Entry 6CAS (X-ray diffraction, 3.50 A resolution); this record covers chains A and O of the 23 polymer chains in the assembly.

== Chain A ==
Molecule: 16S Ribosomal RNA rRNA
From: Thermus thermophilus HB8
Sequence (1517 nucleotides; each row starts with the number of its first residue; note: 42 numbers in that range are skipped by the numbering (no residue carries them; nothing is unmodelled there); a row labelled like 190A-190L holds insertion residues (190A, then the next letters in order)):
     5 UGGAGAGUCU GAUCCUGGCU CAGGGUGAAC GCUGGCGGCG UGCCUAAGAC AUGCAAGUCG
    65 UGCGGG
    73 CCGCGGGGUU UU
    88 ACUCCG
    95 UGGUC
   101 AGCGGCGGAC GGGUGAGUAA CGCGUGGGU
  129A G
   130 ACCUACCCGG AAGAGGGGGA CAACCCGGGG AAACUCGGGC UAAUCCCCCA UGUGGACCCG
   190 C
190A-190L CCCUUGGGGUGU
   191 GUCCAAAGGG CUUU
   216 GCCCGCUUCC GGAUGGGCCC GCGUCCCAUC AGCUAGUUGG UGGGGUAAUG GCCCACCAAG
   276 GCGACGACGG GUAGCCGGUC UGAGAGGAUG GCCGGCCACA GGGGCACUGA GACACGGGCC
   336 CCACUCCUAC GGGAGGCAGC AGUUAGGAAU CUUCCGCAAU GGGCGCAAGC CUGACGGAGC
   396 GACGCCGCUU GGAGGAAGAA GCCCUUCGGG GUGUAAACUC CUGAA
   442 CCCGGGACGA AACCCCCGAC GA
   474 GGGGACUGAC GGUACCGGG
   494 GUAAUAGCGC CGGCCAACUC CGUGCCAGCA GCCXCGGUAA UACGGAGGGC GCGAGCGUUA
   554 CCCGGAUUCA CUGGGCGUAA AGGGCGUGUA GGCGGCCUGG GGCGUCCCAU GUGAAAGACC
   614 ACGGCUCAAC CGUGGGGGAG CGUGGGAUAC GCUCAGGCUA GACGGUGGGA GAGGGUGGUG
   674 GAAUUCCCGG AGUAGCGGUG AAAUGCGCAG AUACCGGGAG GAACGCCGAU GGCGAAGGCA
   734 GCCACCUGGU CCACCCGUGA CGCUGAGGCG CGAAAGCGUG GGGAGCAAAC CGGAUUAGAU
   794 ACCCGGGUAG UCCACGCCCU AAACGAUGCG CGCUAGGUCU CUGGGUCU
   848 CCUGGGGGCC GAAGCUAACG CGUUAAGCGC GCCGCCUGGG GAGUACGGCC GCAAGGCUGA
   908 AACUCAAAGG AAUUGACGGG GGCCCGCACA AGCGGUGGAG CAUGUGGUUU AAUUCGAAGX
   968 AACGCGAAGA ACCUUACCAG GCCUUGACAU GCUAGG
 1003A G
  1004 AACCCGGGUG AAAGCCUGGG GUGCCCC
1030A-1030D GCGA
  1031 GGGGAGCCCU AGCACAGGUG CUGCAUGGCC GUCGUCAGCU CGUGCCGUGA GGUGUUGGGU
  1091 UAAGUCCCGC AACGAGCGCA ACCCCCGCCG UUAGUUGCCA GCGGUUCGGC CGGGCACUCU
  1151 AACGGGACUG CCCGCGAAA
  1171 GCGGGAGGAA GGAGGGGACG ACGUCUGGUC AGCAUGGCCC UUACGGCCUG GGCGACACAC
  1231 GUGCUACAAU GCCCACUACA AAGCGAUGCC ACCCGGCAAC GGGGAGCUAA UCGCAAAAAG
  1291 GUGGGCCCAG UUCGGAUUGG GGUCUGCAAC CCGACCCCAU GAAGCCGGAA UCGCUAGUAA
  1351 UCGCGGAUCA G
 1361A C
  1362 CAUGCCGCGG UGAAUACGUU CCCGGGCCUU GUACACACXG CCXGUXACGC CAUGGGAGCG
  1422 GGCUCUACCC GAAGUCGCCG GG
  1446 AGCCUACGGG
  1459 CAGGCGCCGA GGGUAGGGCC CGUGACUGGG GCGAAGUCGU AACAAGGUAG CUGUACCGGA
  1519 AGGUGCGGCU GGAUCACCUC CUUUCU
Disordered / not traced: 1534-1538
Modified residues: PSU (pseudouridine-5'-monophosphate) at position 516, G7M (N7-methyl-guanosine-5'-monophosphate) at position 527, M2G (N2-dimethylguanosine-5'-monophosphate) at position 966, 5MC (5-methylcytidine-5'-monophosphate) at position 967, 2MG (2N-methylguanosine-5'-monophosphate) at position 1207, 5MC (5-methylcytidine-5'-monophosphate) at position 1400, 4OC (4n,o2'-methylcytidine-5'-monophosphate) at position 1402, 5MC (5-methylcytidine-5'-monophosphate) at position 1404, 5MC (5-methylcytidine-5'-monophosphate) at position 1407, UR3 (3-methyluridine-5'-monophoshate) at position 1498, MA6 (6N-dimethyladenosine-5'-monophoshate) at position 1518, MA6 (6N-dimethyladenosine-5'-monophoshate) at position 1519, PSU (pseudouridine-5'-monophosphate) at position 1540, PSU (pseudouridine-5'-monophosphate) at position 1541
Sequence notes: conflict C13 (U131313 in 55771382)
Metal / ion sites: Mg2+ site 1 near U5 (its only coordinating residue here); Mg2+ site 2 near G21 (its only coordinating residue here); Mg2+ site 3: G46, G394; Mg2+ site 4: C48, G115; Mg2+ site 5 near A53 (its only coordinating residue here); Mg2+ site 6: A59, U387; Mg2+ site 7 near G61 (its only coordinating residue here); Mg2+ site 8 near A88 (its only coordinating residue here); Mg2+ site 9 near U98 (its only coordinating residue here); Mg2+ site 10: A109, G331; Mg2+ site 11 near G111 (its only coordinating residue here); Mg2+ site 12 near G117 (its only coordinating residue here); 104 more Mg2+ sites not listed
Ligand contacts: EUS (N-[(1R,2S,3S,4R,5S)-5-amino-4-{[(2S,3R)-3-amino-6-(aminomethyl)-3,4-dihydro-2H-pyran-2-yl]oxy}-2-{[3-deoxy-4-C-methyl-3-(methylamino)-beta-L-arabinopyranosyl]oxy}-3-hydroxycyclohexyl]methanesulfonamide): 5MC_1404, G1405, U1406, 5MC_1407, A1408, C1409, G1491, A1492, A1493, G1494, U1495, C1496, G1497
Reported in the primary citation:
  - binding site for EUS: C1496 (proposed by the authors, not directly observed)
  - conformationally variable residues (side-chain flip): A1492, A1493

== Chain O ==
Protein: 30S ribosomal protein S15
From: Thermus thermophilus (strain HB8 / ATCC 27634 / DSM 579)
Reference sequence: Q5SJ76 (RS15_THET8); residue numbers follow UniProt; this construct covers 2-89
Amino-acid sequence (88 residues; each row starts with the number of its first residue):
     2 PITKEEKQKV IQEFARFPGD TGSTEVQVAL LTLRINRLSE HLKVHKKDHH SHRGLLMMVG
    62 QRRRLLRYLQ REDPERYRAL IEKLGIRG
Disordered / not traced: 89

== Chain A / chain O interface ==
Contacting residue pairs - 71 pairs, chain A then chain O:
  G579(A) - Arg54(O)  hydrogen bond to the phosphate
  U580(A) - Arg54(O)  salt bridge to the phosphate
  U580(A) - Leu57(O)  sugar contact
  U580(A) - Met58(O)  sugar contact
  G581(A) - Leu57(O)  phosphate contact
  G581(A) - Met58(O)  phosphate contact
  G581(A) - Gly61(O)  phosphate contact
  G581(A) - Arg64(O)  hydrogen bond to the phosphate
  U582(A) - Arg64(O)  salt bridge to the phosphate
  U582(A) - Arg68(O)  salt bridge to the phosphate
  A583(A) - Arg68(O)  salt bridge to the phosphate
  C656(A) - Gln28(O)  hydrogen bond to the sugar
  C656(A) - Gln62(O)  sugar contact
  G657(A) - Thr22(O)  hydrogen bond to the sugar
  G657(A) - Gln28(O)  sugar contact
  G657(A) - Leu31(O)  phosphate contact
  G658(A) - Lys8(O)  salt bridge to the phosphate
  G658(A) - Gln9(O)  phosphate contact
  G658(A) - Ile12(O)  phosphate contact
  G658(A) - Thr22(O)  sugar contact
  G658(A) - Leu31(O)  phosphate contact
  U659(A) - Lys8(O)  salt bridge to the phosphate
  U659(A) - Gln9(O)  phosphate contact
  G660(A) - Lys5(O)  phosphate contact
  G666(A) - His51(O)  sugar contact
  G666(A) - Ser52(O)  hydrogen bond to the base
  G667(A) - His42(O)  base contact
  G667(A) - Asp49(O)  hydrogen bond to the sugar
  G667(A) - His51(O)  sugar contact
  G668(A) - His46(O)  hydrogen bond to the sugar
  G668(A) - Lys48(O)  sugar contact
  G668(A) - Asp49(O)  sugar contact
  U669(A) - Lys48(O)  salt bridge to the phosphate
  A728(A) - Arg54(O)  salt bridge to the phosphate
  A729(A) - His51(O)  base contact
  G730(A) - His51(O)  hydrogen bond to the base
  C739(A) - Pro2(O)  phosphate contact
  C739(A) - His42(O)  hydrogen bond to the sugar
  U740(A) - Pro2(O)  phosphate contact
  U740(A) - His42(O)  hydrogen bond to the sugar
  U740(A) - Ser52(O)  hydrogen bond to the sugar
  G741(A) - Arg35(O)  salt bridge to the phosphate
  G741(A) - Leu39(O)  sugar contact
  G741(A) - His51(O)  sugar contact
  G741(A) - Ser52(O)  sugar contact
  G741(A) - Gly55(O)  sugar contact
  G742(A) - Arg35(O)  salt bridge to the phosphate
  G742(A) - Met58(O)  sugar contact
  C749(A) - Thr22(O)  base contact
  G750(A) - Phe18(O)  phosphate contact
  G750(A) - Asp21(O)  hydrogen bond to the sugar
  G750(A) - Thr22(O)  hydrogen bond to the sugar
  G750(A) - Gly23(O)  hydrogen bond to the sugar
  G750(A) - Gln28(O)  base contact
  U751(A) - Phe18(O)  phosphate contact
  U751(A) - Gly23(O)  sugar contact
  U751(A) - Ser24(O)  sugar contact
  U751(A) - Thr25(O)  hydrogen bond to the sugar
  G752(A) - Tyr69(O)  hydrogen bond to the phosphate
  A753(A) - Tyr69(O)  hydrogen bond to the phosphate
  C754(A) - Arg65(O)  sugar contact
  C754(A) - Leu66(O)  sugar contact
  C754(A) - Tyr69(O)  sugar contact
  C754(A) - Arg72(O)  salt bridge to the phosphate
  G755(A) - Arg65(O)  salt bridge to the phosphate
  C756(A) - Arg65(O)  salt bridge to the phosphate
  G763(A) - His53(O)  hydrogen bond to the sugar
  C764(A) - His50(O)  phosphate contact
  G765(A) - His50(O)  phosphate contact
  A807(A) - Lys48(O)  salt bridge to the phosphate
  C808(A) - Lys48(O)  salt bridge to the phosphate
Also at the interface, not in a pair above, chain O (38 interface residues in all): Gly20, Met59, Glu73

== Summary ==
The interface between chain A and chain O involves 34 residues on one side and 38 on the other; the contacts
include 18 hydrogen bonds and 15 salt bridges. Polar contacts include G666(A)-Ser52(O), G730(A)-His51(O) and
C656(A)-Gln28(O). The paper reports a binding site for EUS at C1496(A); conformational variability at A1492(A)
and A1493(A).
Here chain A is 16S Ribosomal RNA rRNA (Thermus thermophilus HB8) and chain O is 30S ribosomal protein S15
(Thermus thermophilus (strain HB8 / ATCC 27634 / DSM 579)). Entry 6CAS (Serial Femtosecond X-ray Crystal
Structure of 30S ribosomal subunit from Thermus thermophilus in complex with N1MS) was determined by X-ray
diffraction, deposited together with 6CAR.
